PDB entry 8WWA | electron microscopy, 3.32 A resolution | chains H and B of the 8 polymer chains in the assembly

Chain H:
Molecule: 26-nt DNA strand
Sequence (26 nucleotides; each row starts with the number of its first residue):
     1 TTTTTTTTTT TTTTTTTTTT TTTTTT

Chain B:
Name: Putative primase C962R
Organism: African swine fever virus
UniProt: A0A2X0TKI6 (A0A2X0TKI6_ASF); numbering as in UniProt (aligned over 1-962)
Chain sequence (972 residues; numbered 1 to 972; the number before each row is that of its first residue):
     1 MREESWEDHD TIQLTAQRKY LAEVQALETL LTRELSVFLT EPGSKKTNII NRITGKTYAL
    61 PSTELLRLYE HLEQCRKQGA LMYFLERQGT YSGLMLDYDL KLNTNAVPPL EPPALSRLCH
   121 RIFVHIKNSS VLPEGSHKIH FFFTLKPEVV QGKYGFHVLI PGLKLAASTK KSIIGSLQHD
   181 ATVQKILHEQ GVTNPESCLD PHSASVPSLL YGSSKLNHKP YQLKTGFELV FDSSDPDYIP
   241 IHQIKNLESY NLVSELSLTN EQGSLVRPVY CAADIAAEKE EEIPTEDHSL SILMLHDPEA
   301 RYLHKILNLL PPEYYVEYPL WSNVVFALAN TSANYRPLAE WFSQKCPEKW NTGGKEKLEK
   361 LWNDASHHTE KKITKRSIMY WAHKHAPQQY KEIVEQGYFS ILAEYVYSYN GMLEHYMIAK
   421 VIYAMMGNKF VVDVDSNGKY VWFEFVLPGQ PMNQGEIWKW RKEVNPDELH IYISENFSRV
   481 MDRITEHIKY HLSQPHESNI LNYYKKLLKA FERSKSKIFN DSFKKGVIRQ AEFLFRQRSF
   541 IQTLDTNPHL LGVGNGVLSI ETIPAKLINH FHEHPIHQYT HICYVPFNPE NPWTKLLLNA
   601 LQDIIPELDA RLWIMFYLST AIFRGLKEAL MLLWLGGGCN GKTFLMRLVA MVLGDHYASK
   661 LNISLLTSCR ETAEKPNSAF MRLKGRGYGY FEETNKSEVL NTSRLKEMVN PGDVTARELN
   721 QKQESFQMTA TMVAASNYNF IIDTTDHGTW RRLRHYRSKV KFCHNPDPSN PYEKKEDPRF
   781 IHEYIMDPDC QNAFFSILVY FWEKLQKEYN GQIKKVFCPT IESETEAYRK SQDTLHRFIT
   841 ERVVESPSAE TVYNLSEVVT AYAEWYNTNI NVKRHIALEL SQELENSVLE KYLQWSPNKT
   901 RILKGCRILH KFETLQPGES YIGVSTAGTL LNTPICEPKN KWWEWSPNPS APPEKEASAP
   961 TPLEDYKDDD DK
Disordered / not traced: 1-290, 846-853, 898-972
Sequence notes: expression tag (963-972)

Chain H / chain B interface:
Contacting residue pairs (12):
  DT6(H) - Pro676(B)  phosphate contact
  DT6(H) - Leu719(B)  phosphate contact
  DT7(H) - Pro676(B)  phosphate contact
  DT7(H) - Arg717(B)  salt bridge to the phosphate
  DT7(H) - Asn720(B)  hydrogen bond to the phosphate
  DT8(H) - Asn720(B)  hydrogen bond to the base
  DT15(H) - Lys525(B)  phosphate contact
  DT15(H) - Arg529(B)  sugar contact
  DT16(H) - Ser522(B)  hydrogen bond to the phosphate
  DT16(H) - Lys525(B)  phosphate contact
  DT22(H) - Arg513(B)  sugar contact
  DT23(H) - Lys509(B)  salt bridge to the phosphate
Other interface residues (no listed pair), chain B (10 interface residues in all): Asp521

Summary:
7 residues of chain H face 10 of chain B across their interface; the contacts include 3 hydrogen bonds and 2
salt bridges. Polar contacts include DT8(H)-Asn720(B), DT7(H)-Asn720(B) and DT16(H)-Ser522(B).
Chain H is a 26-nt DNA strand and chain B is Putative primase C962R (African swine fever virus); the
structure, Structure of AMPPNP-Form AsfvPrimPol Hexamer, was determined by electron microscopy.
